8F3D - chains A and H of the 12 polymer chains in the assembly; structure by electron microscopy, 3.40 A resolution.

Chain A:
Molecule: 3-methylcrotonyl-CoA carboxylase beta-subunit
From: Leishmania tarentolae
Notes: EC 6.4.1.4
Sequence (707 residues; row label = number of the first residue in the row):
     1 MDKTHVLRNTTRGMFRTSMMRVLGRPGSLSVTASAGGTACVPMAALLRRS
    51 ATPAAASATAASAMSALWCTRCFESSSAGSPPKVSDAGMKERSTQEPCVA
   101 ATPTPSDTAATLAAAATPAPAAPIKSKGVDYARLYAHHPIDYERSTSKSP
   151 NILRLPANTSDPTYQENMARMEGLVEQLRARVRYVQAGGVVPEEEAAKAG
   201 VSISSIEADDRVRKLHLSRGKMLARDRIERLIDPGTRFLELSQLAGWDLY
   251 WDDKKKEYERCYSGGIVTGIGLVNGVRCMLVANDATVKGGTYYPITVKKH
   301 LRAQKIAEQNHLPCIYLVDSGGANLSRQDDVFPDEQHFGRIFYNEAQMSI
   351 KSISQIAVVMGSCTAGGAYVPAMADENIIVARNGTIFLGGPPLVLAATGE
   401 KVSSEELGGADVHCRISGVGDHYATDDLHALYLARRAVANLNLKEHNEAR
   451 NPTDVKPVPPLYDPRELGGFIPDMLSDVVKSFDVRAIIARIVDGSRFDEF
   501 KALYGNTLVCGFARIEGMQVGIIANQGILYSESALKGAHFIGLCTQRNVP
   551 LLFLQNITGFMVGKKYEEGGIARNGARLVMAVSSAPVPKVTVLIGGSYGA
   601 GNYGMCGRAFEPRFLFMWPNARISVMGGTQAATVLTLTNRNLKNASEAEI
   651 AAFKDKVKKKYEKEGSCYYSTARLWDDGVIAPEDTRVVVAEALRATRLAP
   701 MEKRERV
Disordered / not traced: 1-134, 701-707
Residues lining bound ligands:
  - BTI (5-(hexahydro-2-oxo-1H-thieno[3,4-d]imidazol-6-yl)pentanal), molecule 1: Leu393, Ala397, Thr398
  - BTI, molecule 2: Thr558, Phe560, Met561, Val562, Met626, Gly627, Gln630

Chain H:
Molecule: 3-methylcrotonyl-CoA carboxylase alpha-subunit
From: Leishmania tarentolae
UniProtKB: A0A640KPA4 (A0A640KPA4_LEITA); residues 1-687 here correspond to UniProt positions 46-732 (UniProt number = residue number + 45)
Sequence (687 residues; numbered 1 to 687; the number before each row is that of its first residue):
     1 MLRYTGLWRERKVEKLLVANRGEIACRVFRTCREMHIRTVALFCEAERNA
    51 KHVAEADEAVCIGPPPAVNSYLRGEHIISVAKQLNVDAIHPGYGFLSENA
   101 SFADAITRSGIEFIGPPASAISLMGSKSESKRIMEAAGVPVVPGYYGENQ
   151 NVSFLAEEAKKVGFPILIKAVSGGGGKGMKIVERPEDFTFMLESAKREAT
   201 NFFKDDRVILERYVKRSRHIECQIFFDKHGRGVFFFERDCSVQRRYQKVL
   251 EEAPAPHLSMETRQRIGEVALQAAKAVGYVGAGTVEFIFDTSTGEFYFME
   301 MNTRLQVEHPVTEEVCRIKGAPLDLVKLQIKTAMGKPLTFSQEDVTLVGS
   351 CIEARVYAESPERGFLPESGPLTFIREPFQGVRGPARTRLDTGFREGDNV
   401 LIHYDPMLAKVISWGRSREEALRGLRQALGEYKVAGINTNIEFLKRCCET
   451 PEFARGGVTTNFISEHESQLLKSPVVTPEVAAMAATAWLLNRCDNWRGAF
   501 RLNSDTNATVHFYIDDHPVEVRLHTEGANYHKIFFSVWDHDGSFEVCSGP
   551 VTSKHRDQKSIVNDFTFLFENGMHHTVLAVATEGDVTVIGSFGLHQLRLL
   601 PLTDGFGDSSTAGGTSTKIVSPMPGKVSKLLVKSGDLVEKGQVLVIVEAM
   651 KMEHPVRALQDGRVSFLVKEGEVVGGDHVLATVAEEE
Disordered / not traced: 1-9
Residues lining bound ligands: BTI (5-(hexahydro-2-oxo-1H-thieno[3,4-d]imidazol-6-yl)pentanal): Pro624, Ala649, Met650
Reported in the primary citation:
  - post-translational modification sites: Lys651 (by similarity / conservation)
  - self-association interface (contacts with another copy of this molecule): Glu34 to His36, Ala59 to Cys61

Interface between chain A and chain H:
Residue-residue contacts (26; chain A residue first):
  Leu178(A) - Asn503(H)
  Arg179(A) - Asn503(H)  hydrogen bond (side chain-backbone)
  Arg179(A) - Ser504(H)  hydrogen bond (side chain-backbone)
  Val182(A) - Asn503(H)
  Gln186(A) - Ser504(H)  hydrogen bond
  Pro234(A) - Asp494(H)
  Pro234(A) - Asn495(H)
  Gly235(A) - Asp494(H)
  Gly235(A) - Asn495(H)
  Gly235(A) - Arg497(H)
  Thr236(A) - Arg501(H)
  Arg237(A) - Gly498(H)  hydrogen bond (side chain-backbone)
  Arg237(A) - Arg501(H)
  Phe238(A) - Phe500(H)
  Phe238(A) - Arg501(H)
  Leu239(A) - Leu502(H)
  Glu240(A) - Leu502(H)
  Gln243(A) - Leu502(H)
  Gln243(A) - Asn503(H)
  Thr425(A) - Gly607(H)  hydrogen bond (side chain-backbone)
  Thr425(A) - Ser609(H)
  Leu428(A) - Phe606(H)
  His429(A) - Phe606(H)
  His429(A) - Gly607(H)
  Tyr432(A) - Phe606(H)  hydrophobic
  Val687(A) - Phe500(H)  hydrophobic
Interface residues without a listed pair, chain A (22 interface residues in all): Val679, Ala681, Asp684, Val688, Glu691
Interface residues without a listed pair, chain H (13 interface residues in all): Ala499
The authors on this interface:
  - interface residues, chain H: Asp494(H)

In short:
The interface between chain A and chain H involves 22 residues on one side and 13 on the other, with 5
hydrogen bonds. Among the polar pairs are Arg179(A)-Asn503(H), Arg179(A)-Ser504(H) and Gln186(A)-Ser504(H).
Ligands of chain A: compound BTI. Ligands of chain H: compound BTI. From the paper: the interface residue
Asp494(H); a modification site at Lys651(H).
Chain A is 3-methylcrotonyl-CoA carboxylase beta-subunit and chain H is 3-methylcrotonyl-CoA carboxylase
alpha-subunit, both from Leishmania tarentolae; the structure, 3-methylcrotonyl-CoA carboxylase in filament,
beta-subunit centered, was determined by electron microscopy together with 8F41 from the same study.
